7NKB - chains C and G of the 12 polymer chains in the assembly; structure by electron microscopy, 2.90 A resolution.

Chain C:
Name: ATP synthase subunit alpha
Source organism: Mycolicibacterium smegmatis MC2 155
Notes: EC 7.1.2.2
Reference sequence: A0R202 (ATPA_MYCS2); residue numbers follow UniProt; this construct covers 1-548
Amino-acid sequence (548 residues; row label = number of the first residue in the row):
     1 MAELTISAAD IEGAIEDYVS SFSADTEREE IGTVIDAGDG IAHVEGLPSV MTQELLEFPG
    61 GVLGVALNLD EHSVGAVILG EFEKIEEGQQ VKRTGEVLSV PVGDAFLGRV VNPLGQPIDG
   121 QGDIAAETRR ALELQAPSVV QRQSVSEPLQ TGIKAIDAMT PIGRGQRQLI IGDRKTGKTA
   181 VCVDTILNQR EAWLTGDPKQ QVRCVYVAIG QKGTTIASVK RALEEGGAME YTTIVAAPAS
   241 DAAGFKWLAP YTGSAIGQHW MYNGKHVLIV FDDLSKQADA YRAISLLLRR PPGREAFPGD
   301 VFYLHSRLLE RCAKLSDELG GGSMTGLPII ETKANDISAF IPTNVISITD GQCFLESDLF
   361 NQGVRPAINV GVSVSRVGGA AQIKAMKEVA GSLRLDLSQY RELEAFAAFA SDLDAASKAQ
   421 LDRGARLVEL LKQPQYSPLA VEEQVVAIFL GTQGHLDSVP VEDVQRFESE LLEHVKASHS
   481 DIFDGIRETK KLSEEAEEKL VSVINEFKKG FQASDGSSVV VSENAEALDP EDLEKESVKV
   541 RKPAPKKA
Disordered / not traced: 1-524, 546-548

Chain G:
Name: ATP synthase gamma chain
Source organism: Mycolicibacterium smegmatis MC2 155
Reference sequence: A0R201 (ATPG_MYCS2); residues 1-307 here = UniProt positions 1-307
Amino-acid sequence (307 residues; each row starts with the number of its first residue):
     1 MAATLRELRG RIRSAGSIKK ITKAQELIAT SRIAKAQARV EAARPYAAEI TNMLTELAGA
    61 SALDHPLLVE RKQPKRAGVL VVSSDRGLCG AYNANVLRRA EELFSLLRDE GKDPVLYVVG
   121 RKALGYFSFR QRTVVESWTG FSERPTYENA REIADTLVNA FMAGADDEGD DAGADGILGV
   181 DELHIVFTEF RSMLSQTAVA RRAAPMEVEY VGEVETGPRT LYSFEPDPET LFDALLPRYI
   241 ATRVYAALLE AAASESASRR RAMKSATDNA DDLIKALTLA ANRERQAQIT QEISEIVGGA
   301 NALAGSK
Disordered / not traced: 1-17, 215-216, 271-307

How chain C and chain G interact:
Contacting residue pairs (55; chain C residue first):
  Ala525(C) with Ser105(G), hydrogen bond (backbone-side chain)
  Glu526(C) with Glu102(G)
  Ala527(C) with Glu102(G); Ser105(G); Leu106(G); Asp109(G)
  Leu528(C) with Arg99(G); Glu102(G), hydrogen bond (backbone-backbone); Leu103(G); Leu106(G), hydrophobic
  Leu533(C) with His184(G); Ala200(G), hydrophobic; Arg201(G)
  Glu534(C) with Glu189(G); Val199(G); Ala200(G), hydrogen bond (backbone-backbone); Arg201(G); Arg202(G), hydrogen bond (backbone-backbone)
  Lys535(C) with Arg202(G); Glu207(G)
  Glu536(C) with Arg201(G), salt bridge; Arg202(G), hydrogen bond (backbone-backbone); Ala203(G); Met206(G); Glu207(G), hydrogen bond (backbone-backbone); Tyr239(G), hydrogen bond; Arg243(G), salt bridge
  Ser537(C) with Glu207(G); Glu209(G), hydrogen bond; Tyr239(G)
  Val538(C) with Ala58(G), hydrophobic; Leu68(G), hydrophobic; Met206(G), hydrophobic; Glu207(G), hydrogen bond (backbone-backbone); Val208(G); Glu209(G), hydrogen bond (backbone-backbone)
  Lys539(C) with Thr55(G), hydrogen bond (backbone-side chain); Glu209(G), salt bridge
  Val540(C) with Ala58(G), hydrophobic; Gly59(G); Val208(G), hydrophobic; Glu209(G), hydrogen bond (backbone-backbone); Tyr210(G); Val211(G), hydrogen bond (backbone-backbone)
  Arg541(C) with Asn52(G), hydrogen bond; Thr55(G); Glu56(G), salt bridge; Val211(G); Val214(G)
  Lys542(C) with Gly59(G), hydrogen bond (side chain-backbone); Tyr210(G); Val211(G), hydrogen bond (backbone-backbone)
  Pro543(C) with Tyr210(G); Glu213(G)
  Pro545(C) with Tyr210(G)
Interface residues without a listed pair, chain C (19 interface residues in all): Pro530, Asp532, Ala544
Interface residues without a listed pair, chain G (36 interface residues in all): Leu54, Ser61, Leu63, Glu101, Pro205, Gly212, Phe232
The authors on this interface:
  - interface residues, chain G: Gly212(G)

In short:
Chain C and chain G form an interface of 19 and 36 residues respectively, with 16 hydrogen bonds and 4 salt
bridges. Among the polar pairs are Glu536(C)-Arg201(G), Glu536(C)-Arg243(G) and Lys539(C)-Glu209(G). The paper
reports the interface residue Gly212(G).
Chain C is ATP synthase subunit alpha and chain G is ATP synthase gamma chain, both from Mycolicibacterium
smegmatis MC2 155; the structure, Mycobacterium smegmatis ATP synthase rotor state 1, was determined by
electron microscopy, deposited together with 7NJK, 7NJL, 7NJM, 7NJN, 7NJO, 7NJP and 20 further entries.
